PDB entry 8JJC | X-ray diffraction, 2.76 A resolution | chains C and D of the 6 polymer chains in the assembly

[Chain C]
Molecule: Tubulin alpha-1B chain
From: Sus scrofa
UniProt: Q2XVP4 (TBA1B_PIG); residues 1-451 here = UniProt positions 1-451
Sequence (451 residues; each row starts with the number of its first residue):
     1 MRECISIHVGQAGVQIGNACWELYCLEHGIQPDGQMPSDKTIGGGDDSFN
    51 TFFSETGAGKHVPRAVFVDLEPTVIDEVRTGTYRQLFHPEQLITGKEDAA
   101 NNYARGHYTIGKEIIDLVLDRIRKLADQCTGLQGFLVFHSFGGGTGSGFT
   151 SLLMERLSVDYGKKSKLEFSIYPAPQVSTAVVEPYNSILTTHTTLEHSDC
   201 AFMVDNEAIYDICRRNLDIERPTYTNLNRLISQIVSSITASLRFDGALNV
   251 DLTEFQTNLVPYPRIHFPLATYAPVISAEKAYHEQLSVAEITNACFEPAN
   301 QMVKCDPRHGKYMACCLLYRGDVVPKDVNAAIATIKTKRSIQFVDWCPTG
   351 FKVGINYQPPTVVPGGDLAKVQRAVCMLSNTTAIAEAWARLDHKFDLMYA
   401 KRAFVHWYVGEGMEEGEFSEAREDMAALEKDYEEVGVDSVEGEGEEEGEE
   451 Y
Unresolved in the structure: 441-451
Bound ions: Ca2+ site 1: Asp39, Thr41, Gly44, Glu55; Ca2+ site 2: Tyr282 (shared with 1 residue of chain B)
Small-molecule neighbours: GTP (guanosine-5'-triphosphate): Gly10, Gln11, Ala12, Gln15, Ile16, Asp69, Asp98, Ala99, Ala100, Asn101, Ser140, Gly142, Gly143, Gly144, Thr145, Gly146, Ile171, Tyr172, Pro173, Val177, Ser178, Thr179, Glu183, Asn206, Tyr224, Leu227, Asn228, Ile231
Swiss-Prot annotation at these positions:
  - motif: Met1 to Cys4 (MREC motif)
  - active site: Glu254
  - binding site (GTP): Gly10, Gln11, Ala12, Gln15, Glu71, Ala99, Ser140, Gly143, Gly144, Thr145, Gly146, Thr179, Glu183, Asn206, Tyr224, Asn228, Leu252
  - binding site (Mg(2+)): Glu71
  - site: Tyr451 (Involved in polymerization)
  - modified residue: Lys40 (N6,N6,N6-trimethyllysine), Ser48 (Phosphoserine), Ser232 (Phosphoserine), Tyr282 (3'-nitrotyrosine), Arg339 (Omega-N-methylarginine), Ser439 (Phosphoserine), Glu443 (5-glutamyl polyglutamate), Glu445 (5-glutamyl polyglutamate), Tyr451 (3'-nitrotyrosine)
  - cross-link (Glycyl lysine isopeptide (Lys-Gly)): Lys326 (interchain with G-Cter in ubiquitin), Lys370 (interchain with G-Cter in ubiquitin)

[Chain D]
Molecule: Tubulin beta chain
From: Sus scrofa
UniProt: P02554 (TBB_PIG); the author numbering skips numbers that UniProt does not, so the offset changes along the chain: 1-358 = UniProt 1-358; 367-439 = UniProt 359-431
Sequence (431 residues; numbered 1 to 439; 8 numbers in that range are skipped by the numbering (no residue carries them; nothing is unmodelled there); the number before each row is that of its first residue):
     1 MREIVHIQAGQCGNQIGAKFWEVISDEHGIDPTGSYHGDSDLQLERINVY
    51 YNEAAGNKYVPRAILVDLEPGTMDSVRSGPFGQIFRPDNFVFGQSGAGNN
   101 WAKGHYTEGAELVDSVLDVVRKESESCDCLQGFQLTHSLGGGTGSGMGTL
   151 LISKIREEYPDRIMNTFSVVPSPKVSDTVVEPYNATLSVHQLVENTDETY
   201 CIDNEALYDICFRTLKLTTPTYGDLNHLVSATMSGVTTCLRFPGQLNADL
   251 RKLAVNMVPFPRLHFFMPGFAPLTSRGSQQYRALTVPELTQQMFDAKNMM
   301 AACDPRHGRYLTVAAVFRGRMSMKEVDEQMLNVQNKNSSYFVEWIPNNVK
   351 TAVCDIPP
   367 RGLKMSATFIGNSTAIQELFKRISEQFTAMFRRKAFLHWYTGEGMDEMEF
   417 TEAESNMNDLVSEYQQYQDATAD
Unresolved in the structure: 276-283
Bound ions: Mg2+: Glu69 (together with GTP)
Small-molecule neighbours: GTP (guanosine-5'-triphosphate): Gly10, Gln11, Cys12, Gln15, Asp67, Glu69, Ala97, Gly98, Asn99, Asn100, Ser138, Gly140, Gly141, Gly142, Thr143, Gly144, Ser145, Pro171, Val175, Ser176, Glu181, Asn204, Tyr222, Leu225, Asn226
Swiss-Prot annotation at these positions:
  - motif: Met1 to Ile4 (MREI motif)
  - binding site (GTP): Gln11, Glu69, Ser138, Gly142, Thr143, Gly144, Asn204, Asn226
  - binding site (Mg(2+)): Glu69
  - modified residue: Ser40 (Phosphoserine), Lys58 (N6-acetyllysine), Ser172 (Phosphoserine), Thr285 (Phosphothreonine), Thr290 (Phosphothreonine), Arg318 (Omega-N-methylarginine)
  - cross-link (Glycyl lysine isopeptide (Lys-Gly)): Lys58 (interchain with G-Cter in ubiquitin), Lys324 (interchain with G-Cter in ubiquitin)

[Chain C / chain D interface]
Pairs across the interface (53):
  Lys96(C) - Asp128(D)  salt bridge
  Glu97(C) - Arg2(D)  salt bridge
  Glu97(C) - Cys129(D)
  Glu97(C) - Arg162(D)  salt bridge
  Glu97(C) - Arg251(D)  salt bridge
  Asp98(C) - Asp249(D)
  Asp98(C) - Lys252(D)  salt bridge
  Ala100(C) - Arg251(D)
  Ala100(C) - Lys252(D)
  Ala100(C) - Val255(D)
  Asn101(C) - Lys252(D)
  Asn101(C) - Asn256(D)
  Arg105(C) - Arg251(D)
  Pro175(C) - Asn347(D)
  Thr179(C) - Asn256(D)  hydrogen bond (backbone-side chain)
  Ala180(C) - Asn256(D)
  Ala180(C) - Lys350(D)
  Val181(C) - Asn256(D)  hydrogen bond (backbone-side chain)
  Val181(C) - Asn347(D)
  Val181(C) - Asn348(D)
  Val181(C) - Lys350(D)
  Val182(C) - Val255(D)  hydrophobic
  Tyr210(C) - Asp327(D)
  Glu220(C) - Lys324(D)
  Arg221(C) - Met323(D)
  Arg221(C) - Asp327(D)  salt bridge
  Lys394(C) - Asn347(D)  hydrogen bond
  Leu397(C) - Glu343(D)
  Leu397(C) - Trp344(D)
  Leu397(C) - Pro346(D)  hydrophobic
  Leu397(C) - Ala438(D)  hydrophobic
  Met398(C) - Trp344(D)  hydrogen bond (backbone-backbone)
  Met398(C) - Pro346(D)
  Lys401(C) - Phe260(D)
  Lys401(C) - Trp344(D)
  Lys401(C) - Ala436(D)
  Lys401(C) - Thr437(D)  hydrogen bond (side chain-backbone)
  Arg402(C) - Phe260(D)
  Ala403(C) - Pro259(D)
  Ala403(C) - Phe260(D)  hydrophobic
  Phe404(C) - Val255(D)
  Phe404(C) - Asn256(D)
  Phe404(C) - Val258(D)
  Phe404(C) - Pro259(D)  hydrogen bond (backbone-backbone)
  Phe404(C) - Thr312(D)
  Phe404(C) - Ile345(D)  hydrophobic
  His406(C) - Val258(D)  hydrogen bond (side chain-backbone)
  His406(C) - Pro259(D)
  His406(C) - Phe260(D)
  His406(C) - Pro261(D)
  Trp407(C) - Ala254(D)  hydrophobic
  Trp407(C) - Val255(D)
  Trp407(C) - Val258(D)  hydrogen bond (side chain-backbone)
Also at the interface, not in a pair above, chain C (24 interface residues in all): Ser178
Also at the interface, not in a pair above, chain D (30 interface residues in all): Leu246, Ser322

[Overview]
The interface between chain C and chain D involves 24 residues on one side and 30 on the other; the contacts
include 8 hydrogen bonds and 6 salt bridges. Among the polar pairs are Lys96(C)-Asp128(D), Glu97(C)-Arg2(D)
and Glu97(C)-Arg162(D). Chain C binds GTP.
Chain C is Tubulin alpha-1B chain and chain D is Tubulin beta chain, both from Sus scrofa; the structure,
Tubulin-Y62, was determined by X-ray diffraction (same publication as 8JJB).
